PDB entry 8QTR | electron microscopy, 3.20 A resolution | chains C and D of the 4 polymer chains in the assembly

[Chain C (and D)]
Protein: Ceramide synthase subunit LIP1
From: Saccharomyces cerevisiae
Notes: chain D of this document is another copy of the same molecule, construct and numbering; everything in this record applies to it too
Reference sequence: Q03579 (LIP1_YEAST); numbering as in UniProt (aligned over 19-150)
Amino-acid sequence (132 residues; row label = number of the first residue in the row):
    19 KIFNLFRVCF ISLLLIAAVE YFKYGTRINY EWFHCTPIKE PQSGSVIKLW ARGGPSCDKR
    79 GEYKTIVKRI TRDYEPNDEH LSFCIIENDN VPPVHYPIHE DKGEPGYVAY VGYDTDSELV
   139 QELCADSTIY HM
Cystine bridges: C53-C75, C102-C142
Small-molecule neighbours:
  - 1,2-Distearoyl-sn-glycerophosphoethanolamine (3PE): S30, L31, I34, A35, E38, K41, R45
  - PIJ ([(2S)-1-hexadecanoyloxy-3-[hydroxy-[(2S,3R,5S,6R)-2,3,4,5,6-pentahydroxycyclohexyl]oxy-phosphoryl]oxy-propan-2-yl] heptadecanoate): A36, V37, F40, W50, F51, H52, G71, G72, P73, S74, I116, E118, K120
Curated features (UniProtKB/Swiss-Prot):
  - binding site (hexacosanoate): F40
  - mutagenesis: V37 (V37F: Partially impairs LAC1-LIP1 complex formation; when associated with F-41; V37Y: Partially impairs LAC1-LIP1 complex formation; when associated with Y-41), F40 (F40A: About 60% loss in enzymatic activity of the LAC1-LIP1 complex; F40R: Abolishes the enzymatic activity of the LAC1-LIP1 complex in vitro and leads to the accumulation of phytosphingosine in vivo), K41 (K41F: Partially impairs LAC1-LIP1 complex formation; when associated with F-37; K41Y: Partially impairs LAC1-LIP1 complex formation; when associated with Y-37), W50 to F51 (Does not affect the ceramide synthase complex stability but reduces the enzymatic activity of the complex in vitro), F51 (F51R: Does not affect LAC1-LIP1 complex formation but abolishes enzymatic activity), H52 (H52A: Does not affect LAC1-LIP1 complex formation but abolishes enzymatic activity), C53 (C53A: About 90% loss in enzymatic activity of the LAC1-LIP1 complex), S74 (S74F: Does not affect LAC1-LIP1 complex formation but abolishes enzymatic activity), C75 (C75A: About 90% loss in enzymatic activity of the LAC1-LIP1 complex), R78 (R78A: About 95% loss in enzymatic activity of the LAC1-LIP1 complex; when associated with A-81, A-125 and A-148), Y81 (Y81A: About 95% loss in enzymatic activity of the LAC1-LIP1 complex; when associated with A-78, A-125 and A-148), C102 (C102A: About 90% loss in enzymatic activity of the LAC1-LIP1 complex), 3 further mutagenesis entries in UniProt

[How chain C and chain D interact]
Pairs across the interface - 47 pairs, chain C then chain D:
  I46(C) - R90(D)
  K77(C) - H149(D)
  K77(C) - M150(D)
  R78(C) - T89(D)  hydrogen bond (side chain-backbone)
  R78(C) - Y92(D)
  R78(C) - E93(D)  salt bridge
  R78(C) - P94(D)
  R78(C) - N95(D)
  R78(C) - M150(D)  hydrogen bond (backbone-backbone)
  Y81(C) - Y81(D)  hydrogen bond
  Y81(C) - V85(D)  hydrophobic
  Y81(C) - F101(D)
  Y81(C) - I103(D)
  Y81(C) - Y148(D)
  K82(C) - T89(D)
  V85(C) - Y81(D)  hydrophobic
  T89(C) - R78(D)  hydrogen bond (backbone-side chain)
  T89(C) - K82(D)
  R90(C) - I46(D)
  Y92(C) - R78(D)
  E93(C) - R78(D)  salt bridge
  P94(C) - R78(D)
  N95(C) - D76(D)
  N95(C) - R78(D)
  H98(C) - P111(D)
  F101(C) - Y81(D)
  I103(C) - Y81(D)
  I103(C) - Y148(D)  hydrogen bond (backbone-side chain)
  E105(C) - I147(D)
  E105(C) - H149(D)  salt bridge
  P111(C) - H98(D)
  P111(C) - M150(D)
  Y125(C) - Y148(D)
  Y125(C) - H149(D)  hydrogen bond (side chain-backbone)
  T146(C) - T146(D)
  I147(C) - E105(D)
  Y148(C) - Y81(D)
  Y148(C) - I103(D)  hydrogen bond (side chain-backbone)
  Y148(C) - Y125(D)
  Y148(C) - T146(D)
  Y148(C) - Y148(D)
  H149(C) - K77(D)
  H149(C) - E105(D)
  H149(C) - Y125(D)  hydrogen bond (backbone-side chain)
  M150(C) - R78(D)
  M150(C) - P111(D)
  M150(C) - Y125(D)
Other interface residues (no listed pair), chain C (25 interface residues in all): Y42, D76
Other interface residues (no listed pair), chain D (26 interface residues in all): Y42, D107

[Overview]
25 residues of chain C and 26 residues of chain D are in contact, with 8 hydrogen bonds and 3 salt bridges.
Polar pairs include R78(C)-E93(D), E105(C)-H149(D) and R78(C)-T89(D). Ligands of chain C:
1,2-Distearoyl-sn-glycerophosphoethanolamine and compound PIJ.
Chain C and chain D are both Ceramide synthase subunit LIP1 (Saccharomyces cerevisiae); the structure, Cryo-EM
structure of the FB-bound yeast Ceramide Synthase, was determined by electron microscopy, deposited together
with 8QTN.
